Entry 7XUZ (X-ray diffraction, 3.59 A resolution); this record covers chains H and J of the 10 polymer chains in the assembly.

== Chain H ==
Molecule: myocyte-specific enhancer factor 2A isoform X4
Organism: Homo sapiens
Reference sequence: A0A6J2KXN9 (A0A6J2KXN9_9CHIR); residue numbers follow UniProt; this construct covers 1-95
Sequence (97 residues; numbered -1 to 95; the number before each row is that of its first residue; numbers below 1 keep their minus sign (Gly-1 is residue -1)):
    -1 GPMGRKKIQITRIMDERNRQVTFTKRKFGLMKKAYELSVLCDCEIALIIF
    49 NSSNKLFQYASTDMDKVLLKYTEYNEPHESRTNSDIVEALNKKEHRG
Disordered / not traced: -1 to 1, 92-95
Construct notes: expression tag (-1 to 0)

== Chain J ==
Molecule: 15-nt DNA strand
Sequence (15 nucleotides; each row starts with the number of its first residue):
     2 TCTTATAAATAGTTT
Disordered / not traced: 15-16

== Chain H / chain J interface ==
Contacting residue pairs (10; chain H residue first):
  Gly2(H) with DT7(J), base contact; DA8(J), sugar contact
  Arg3(H) with DA6(J), base contact; DT7(J), phosphate contact; DA8(J), phosphate contact
  Lys4(H) with DA8(J), phosphate contact
  Lys5(H) with DA8(J), phosphate contact; DA9(J), phosphate contact
  Lys31(H) with DA10(J), hydrogen bond to the phosphate; DT11(J), salt bridge to the phosphate
Interface residues without a listed pair, chain J (7 interface residues in all): DT5

== Overview ==
5 residues of chain H and 7 residues of chain J are in contact, with 1 hydrogen bond and 1 salt bridge. Polar
contacts include Lys31(H)-DA10(J) and Lys31(H)-DT11(J).
Here chain H is myocyte-specific enhancer factor 2A isoform X4 (Homo sapiens) and chain J is a 15-nt DNA
strand. Entry 7XUZ (Crystal structure of a HDAC4-MEF2A-DNA ternary complex) was determined by X-ray
diffraction.
